PDB entry 8TJI | X-ray diffraction, 1.73 A resolution | chains A and B

[Chain A (and B)]
Molecule: RedM
Organism: uncultured bacterium
Notes: chain B of this document is another copy of the same molecule, construct and numbering; everything in this record applies to it too
UniProt: A0A0F7G196 (A0A0F7G196_9BACT); residue numbers follow UniProt; this construct covers 1-344
Sequence (344 residues; numbered 1 to 344; the number before each row is that of its first residue):
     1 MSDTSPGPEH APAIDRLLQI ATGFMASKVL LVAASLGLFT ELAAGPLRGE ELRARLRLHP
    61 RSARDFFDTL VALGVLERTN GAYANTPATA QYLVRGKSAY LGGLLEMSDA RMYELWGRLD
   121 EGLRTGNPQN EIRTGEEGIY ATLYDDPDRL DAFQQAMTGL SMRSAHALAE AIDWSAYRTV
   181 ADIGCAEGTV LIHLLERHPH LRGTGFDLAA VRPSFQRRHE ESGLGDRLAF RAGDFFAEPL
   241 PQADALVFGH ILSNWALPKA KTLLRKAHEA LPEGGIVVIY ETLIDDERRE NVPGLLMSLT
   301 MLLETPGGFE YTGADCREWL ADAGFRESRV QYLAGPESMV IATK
Disordered / not traced: 1-11, 131-156 (chain B: 1-11, 137-145)
From the paper describing this entry:
  - self-association interface (contacts with another copy of this molecule): Ser-62 to Leu-73, Met-112 to Thr-125, Val-292 to Glu-304
  - mutagenesis - T22Q, S253A, S253C, E281Q: unchanged catalytic activity
  - mutagenesis - H250W, S253H: abolished catalytic activity
  - mutagenesis - Y140F: decreased catalytic activity

[Interface between chain A and chain B]
Contacting residue pairs (136):
  Ala-13(A) / Ala-88(B)  hydrophobic
  Ile-14(A) / Ala-88(B)
  Ile-14(A) / Tyr-92(B)  hydrophobic
  Arg-16(A) / Leu-73(B)  hydrogen bond (side chain-backbone)
  Leu-17(A) / Leu-30(B)
  Leu-17(A) / Val-75(B)  hydrophobic
  Leu-17(A) / Thr-89(B)
  Leu-17(A) / Leu-93(B)  hydrophobic
  Leu-18(A) / Leu-105(B)  hydrophobic
  Ile-20(A) / Ala-26(B)  hydrophobic
  Ile-20(A) / Ser-27(B)
  Ile-20(A) / Leu-30(B)  hydrophobic
  Ala-21(A) / Ser-27(B)  hydrogen bond (backbone-side chain)
  Ala-21(A) / Leu-30(B)
  Ala-21(A) / Leu-31(B)
  Ala-21(A) / Leu-105(B)  hydrophobic
  Phe-24(A) / Ser-27(B)
  Phe-24(A) / Met-112(B)
  Phe-24(A) / Tyr-113(B)  hydrophobic
  Phe-24(A) / Trp-116(B)
  Met-25(A) / Trp-116(B)
  Ala-26(A) / Ile-20(B)  hydrophobic
  Ser-27(A) / Ile-20(B)
  Ser-27(A) / Ala-21(B)  hydrogen bond (side chain-backbone)
  Ser-27(A) / Gly-23(B)
  Ser-27(A) / Phe-24(B)
  Lys-28(A) / Trp-116(B)
  Lys-28(A) / Gly-117(B)
  Lys-28(A) / Leu-119(B)
  Val-29(A) / Trp-116(B)  hydrophobic
  Val-29(A) / Leu-119(B)  hydrophobic
  Val-29(A) / Leu-296(B)  hydrophobic
  Val-29(A) / Leu-299(B)  hydrophobic
  Leu-30(A) / Leu-17(B)
  Leu-30(A) / Ile-20(B)  hydrophobic
  Leu-30(A) / Ala-21(B)
  Leu-31(A) / Ala-21(B)
  Val-32(A) / Leu-119(B)  hydrophobic
  Leu-36(A) / Asp-120(B)
  Leu-36(A) / Arg-124(B)
  Leu-58(A) / Leu-123(B)
  His-59(A) / Leu-123(B)  hydrogen bond (backbone-backbone)
  His-59(A) / Arg-124(B)
  His-59(A) / Thr-125(B)
  His-59(A) / Gly-126(B)
  Arg-61(A) / Gly-126(B)  hydrogen bond (side chain-backbone)
  Arg-61(A) / Met-301(B)  hydrogen bond (side chain-backbone)
  Arg-61(A) / Leu-302(B)
  Arg-61(A) / Thr-305(B)  hydrogen bond (side chain-backbone)
  Arg-61(A) / Pro-306(B)  hydrogen bond (side chain-backbone)
  Arg-61(A) / Gly-307(B)
  Arg-61(A) / Gly-308(B)  hydrogen bond (side chain-backbone)
  Ser-62(A) / Leu-123(B)
  Ser-62(A) / Leu-302(B)
  Arg-64(A) / Arg-288(B)
  Asp-65(A) / Arg-288(B)  salt bridge
  Asp-65(A) / Ser-298(B)  hydrogen bond
  Asp-65(A) / Leu-299(B)
  Phe-66(A) / Leu-123(B)  hydrophobic
  Asp-68(A) / Arg-288(B)  salt bridge
  Asp-68(A) / Leu-295(B)
  Thr-69(A) / Leu-295(B)
  Thr-69(A) / Leu-296(B)
  Thr-69(A) / Leu-299(B)
  Val-71(A) / Arg-289(B)
  Ala-72(A) / Arg-289(B)
  Ala-72(A) / Val-292(B)
  Ala-72(A) / Leu-295(B)  hydrophobic
  Leu-73(A) / Arg-16(B)  hydrogen bond (backbone-side chain)
  Leu-73(A) / Val-292(B)  hydrophobic
  Val-75(A) / Leu-17(B)  hydrophobic
  Arg-78(A) / Glu-287(B)  hydrogen bond (side chain-backbone)
  Arg-78(A) / Arg-288(B)  hydrogen bond (side chain-backbone)
  Arg-78(A) / Arg-289(B)  hydrogen bond (backbone-side chain)
  Ala-88(A) / Ala-13(B)  hydrophobic
  Ala-88(A) / Ile-14(B)
  Thr-89(A) / Leu-17(B)
  Tyr-92(A) / Ile-14(B)  hydrophobic
  Leu-93(A) / Leu-17(B)  hydrophobic
  Leu-105(A) / Leu-18(B)  hydrophobic
  Leu-105(A) / Ala-21(B)  hydrophobic
  Ser-108(A) / Phe-24(B)
  Met-112(A) / Phe-24(B)
  Tyr-113(A) / Phe-24(B)  hydrophobic
  Tyr-113(A) / Tyr-113(B)  hydrogen bond (backbone-side chain)
  Tyr-113(A) / Trp-116(B)
  Tyr-113(A) / Gly-117(B)
  Glu-114(A) / Glu-114(B)
  Glu-114(A) / Gly-117(B)
  Trp-116(A) / Phe-24(B)
  Trp-116(A) / Met-25(B)
  Trp-116(A) / Lys-28(B)
  Trp-116(A) / Val-29(B)  hydrophobic
  Trp-116(A) / Tyr-113(B)
  Gly-117(A) / Lys-28(B)
  Gly-117(A) / Tyr-113(B)
  Gly-117(A) / Glu-114(B)
  Leu-119(A) / Lys-28(B)
  Leu-119(A) / Val-29(B)  hydrophobic
  Asp-120(A) / Val-32(B)
  Leu-123(A) / Val-32(B)  hydrophobic
  Leu-123(A) / Leu-58(B)
  Leu-123(A) / His-59(B)  hydrogen bond (backbone-backbone)
  Leu-123(A) / Phe-66(B)  hydrophobic
  Arg-124(A) / Leu-36(B)
  Arg-124(A) / His-59(B)
  Thr-125(A) / His-59(B)
  Gly-126(A) / His-59(B)
  Gly-126(A) / Arg-61(B)  hydrogen bond (backbone-side chain)
  Glu-287(A) / Arg-78(B)  hydrogen bond (backbone-side chain)
  Arg-288(A) / Arg-64(B)
  Arg-288(A) / Asp-65(B)  salt bridge
  Arg-288(A) / Asp-68(B)  salt bridge
  Arg-288(A) / Arg-78(B)  hydrogen bond (backbone-side chain)
  Arg-289(A) / Val-71(B)
  Arg-289(A) / Ala-72(B)
  Arg-289(A) / Arg-78(B)  hydrogen bond (side chain-backbone)
  Glu-290(A) / Ala-72(B)
  Val-292(A) / Ala-72(B)
  Val-292(A) / Leu-73(B)  hydrophobic
  Leu-295(A) / Asp-65(B)
  Leu-295(A) / Asp-68(B)
  Leu-295(A) / Thr-69(B)
  Leu-295(A) / Ala-72(B)  hydrophobic
  Leu-296(A) / Val-29(B)  hydrophobic
  Leu-296(A) / Thr-69(B)
  Ser-298(A) / Asp-65(B)  hydrogen bond
  Leu-299(A) / Val-29(B)  hydrophobic
  Leu-299(A) / Thr-69(B)
  Met-301(A) / Arg-61(B)  hydrogen bond (backbone-side chain)
  Leu-302(A) / Arg-61(B)
  Leu-302(A) / Ser-62(B)
  Thr-305(A) / Arg-61(B)  hydrogen bond (backbone-side chain)
  Pro-306(A) / Arg-61(B)  hydrogen bond (backbone-side chain)
  Gly-307(A) / Arg-61(B)
  Gly-308(A) / Arg-61(B)  hydrogen bond (backbone-side chain)
Other interface residues (no listed pair), chain A (76 interface residues in all): Thr-22, Gly-23, Leu-56, Arg-57, Gly-74, Thr-79, Leu-101, Leu-104, Asn-127, Pro-128, Ile-284, Asn-291, Thr-300
Other interface residues (no listed pair), chain B (74 interface residues in all): Thr-22, Leu-56, Arg-57, Gly-74, Leu-101, Leu-104, Ser-108, Asn-127, Pro-128, Glu-290, Asn-291, Thr-300

[Summary]
Chain A and chain B form an interface of 76 and 74 residues respectively, with 25 hydrogen bonds and 4 salt
bridges. Polar pairs include Asp-65(A)/Arg-288(B), Asp-68(A)/Arg-288(B) and Arg-16(A)/Leu-73(B). The paper
reports that H250W and S253H of chain A abolish catalytic activity; a self-association interface involving
Ser-62(A), Met-112(A) and Val-292(A); 7 substitutions were tested in all.
Chain A and chain B are both RedM (uncultured bacterium); the structure, SAM-dependent methyltransferase RedM,
apo, was determined by X-ray diffraction.
